Entry 8K23 (electron microscopy, 3.75 A resolution); this record covers chains R and A of the 32 polymer chains in the assembly.

Chain R:
Molecule: 31-nt DNA strand
Organism: Vibrio phage ICP1_2004_A
Sequence (31 nucleotides; row label = number of the first residue in the row):
    15 GGCTTTCGTC AACCCTTTGC TTATCTTCCC T

Chain A:
Name: HD Cas3-type domain-containing protein
Organism: Vibrio phage ICP1_2004_A
UniProtKB: F1D5V9 (F1D5V9_9CAUD); residues 1-930 here = UniProt positions 1-930
Sequence (930 residues; numbered 1 to 930; the number before each row is that of its first residue):
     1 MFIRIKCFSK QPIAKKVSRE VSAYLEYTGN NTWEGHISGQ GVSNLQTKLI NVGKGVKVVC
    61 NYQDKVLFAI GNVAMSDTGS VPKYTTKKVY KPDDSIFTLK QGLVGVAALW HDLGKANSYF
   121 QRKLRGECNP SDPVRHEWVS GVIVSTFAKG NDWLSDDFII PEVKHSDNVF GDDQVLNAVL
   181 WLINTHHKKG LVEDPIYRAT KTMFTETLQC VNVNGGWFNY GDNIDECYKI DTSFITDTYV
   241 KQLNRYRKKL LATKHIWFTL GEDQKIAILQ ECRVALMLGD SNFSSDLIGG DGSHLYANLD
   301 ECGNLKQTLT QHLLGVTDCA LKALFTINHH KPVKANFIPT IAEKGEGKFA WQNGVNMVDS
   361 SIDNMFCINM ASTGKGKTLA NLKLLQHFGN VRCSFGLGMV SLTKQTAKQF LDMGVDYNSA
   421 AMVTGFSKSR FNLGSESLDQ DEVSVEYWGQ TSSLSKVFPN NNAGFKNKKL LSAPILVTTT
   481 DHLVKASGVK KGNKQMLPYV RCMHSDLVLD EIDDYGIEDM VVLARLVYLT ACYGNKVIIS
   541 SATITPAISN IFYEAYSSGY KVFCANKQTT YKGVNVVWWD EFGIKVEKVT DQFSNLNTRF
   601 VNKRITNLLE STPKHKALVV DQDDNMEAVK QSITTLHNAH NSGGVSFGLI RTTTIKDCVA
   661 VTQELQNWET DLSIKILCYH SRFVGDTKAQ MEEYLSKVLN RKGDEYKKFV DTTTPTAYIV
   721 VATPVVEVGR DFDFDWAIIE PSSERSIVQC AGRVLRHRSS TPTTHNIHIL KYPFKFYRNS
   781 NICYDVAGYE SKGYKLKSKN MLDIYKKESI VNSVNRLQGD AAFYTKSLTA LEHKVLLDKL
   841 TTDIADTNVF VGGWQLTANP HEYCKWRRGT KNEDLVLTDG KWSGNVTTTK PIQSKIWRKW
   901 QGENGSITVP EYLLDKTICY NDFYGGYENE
Unresolved in the structure: 930
Sequence notes: conflict Lys-834 (Arg in F1D5V9)

Interface between chain R and chain A:
Contacting residue pairs - 36 pairs, chain R then chain A:
  DT40(R) with Thr-654(A), phosphate contact; Lys-656(A), phosphate contact; Lys-775(A), salt bridge to the phosphate; Val-786(A), sugar contact; Thr-870(A), base contact
  DT41(R) with Thr-653(A), sugar contact; Thr-654(A), hydrogen bond to the phosphate; Ile-655(A), phosphate contact; Lys-656(A), salt bridge to the phosphate; Arg-682(A), salt bridge to the phosphate; Thr-723(A), phosphate contact; Pro-724(A), sugar contact; Val-786(A), base contact; Ala-787(A), base contact
  DC42(R) with Ile-655(A), phosphate contact; Ser-681(A), hydrogen bond to the phosphate; Thr-723(A), hydrogen bond to the phosphate; Pro-724(A), phosphate contact; Val-725(A), hydrogen bond to the phosphate
  DC43(R) with Met-399(A), sugar contact; Ser-681(A), phosphate contact; Val-725(A), phosphate contact; Arg-730(A), salt bridge to the phosphate; Arg-867(A), base contact
  DC44(R) with Met-399(A), phosphate contact; Val-400(A), hydrogen bond to the phosphate; Thr-479(A), phosphate contact; Asp-481(A), phosphate contact; Arg-867(A), base contact
  DT45(R) with Val-400(A), phosphate contact; Thr-424(A), phosphate contact; Gly-425(A), hydrogen bond to the phosphate; Phe-426(A), phosphate contact; Thr-479(A), hydrogen bond to the phosphate; Asp-481(A), sugar contact; His-482(A), salt bridge to the phosphate
Interface residues without a listed pair, chain R (7 interface residues in all): DC39
Interface residues without a listed pair, chain A (31 interface residues in all): His-680, Val-728, Asn-779, Arg-868, Lys-871, Asn-872, Pro-910, Leu-913

Overview:
7 residues of chain R face 31 of chain A across their interface; the contacts include 7 hydrogen bonds and 5
salt bridges. Polar contacts include DT41(R)/Thr-654(A), DC42(R)/Ser-681(A) and DC42(R)/Thr-723(A).
Here chain R is a 31-nt DNA strand and chain A is HD Cas3-type domain-containing protein, both from Vibrio
phage ICP1_2004_A. Entry 8K23 (ICP1 Csy-dsDNA-Cas1-Cas2/3 complex (fully assembled form) composited structure
with C1 symmetry) was determined by electron microscopy.
